Entry 1LJZ (solution NMR); this record covers chains A and B.

[Chain A]
Protein: alpha-Bungarotoxin
Source organism: Bungarus multicinctus
Reference sequence: P60615 (NXL1A_BUNMU); residue numbers follow UniProt; this construct covers 1-74
Sequence (74 residues; numbered 1 to 74; the number before each row is that of its first residue):
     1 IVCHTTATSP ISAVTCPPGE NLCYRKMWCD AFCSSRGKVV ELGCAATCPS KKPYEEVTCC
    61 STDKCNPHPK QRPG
Disulfides: C3-C23, C16-C44, C29-C33, C48-C59, C60-C65

[Chain B]
Protein: Acetylcholine receptor protein
Notes: fragment: Acetylcholine receptor peptide (residues 182-202)
Reference sequence: P02711 (ACHA_TORMA); residues 182-202 here correspond to UniProt positions 206-226 (UniProt number = residue number + 24)
Sequence (25 residues; each row starts with the number of its first residue):
   180 EERGWKHWVY YTCCPDTPYL DITEE
Sequence notes: insertion (180-181, 203-204)
Disulfides: C192-C193

[Chain A / chain B interface]
Pairs across the interface - 42 pairs, chain A then chain B:
  T6(A) - W187(B)
  T6(A) - Y189(B)
  A7(A) - K185(B)
  A7(A) - H186(B)
  A7(A) - W187(B)
  T8(A) - K185(B)
  T8(A) - H186(B)
  T8(A) - W187(B)
  S9(A) - W187(B)
  S9(A) - L199(B)
  P10(A) - W187(B)
  I11(A) - W187(B)
  I11(A) - Y189(B)
  M27(A) - T191(B)
  D30(A) - Y190(B)
  F32(A) - C192(B)
  R36(A) - C192(B)
  R36(A) - Y198(B)
  G37(A) - Y190(B)
  G37(A) - T191(B)
  G37(A) - C192(B)
  K38(A) - Y189(B)
  K38(A) - Y190(B)
  K38(A) - T191(B)
  V39(A) - Y189(B)
  V40(A) - Y189(B)
  V40(A) - Y190(B)
  V40(A) - T191(B)
  H68(A) - Y189(B)
  P69(A) - T191(B)
  K70(A) - Y189(B)
  K70(A) - Y190(B)
  K70(A) - T191(B)
  K70(A) - C192(B)
  K70(A) - C193(B)
  K70(A) - P194(B)
  K70(A) - T196(B)
  K70(A) - P197(B)
  Q71(A) - Y189(B)
  Q71(A) - C193(B)
  Q71(A) - P194(B)
  Q71(A) - P197(B)
Interface residues without a listed pair, chain A (19 interface residues in all): S12
Interface residues without a listed pair, chain B (16 interface residues in all): V188, D200, I201

[Overview]
19 residues of chain A face 16 of chain B across their interface.
Here chain A is alpha-Bungarotoxin (Bungarus multicinctus) and chain B is Acetylcholine receptor protein.
Entry 1LJZ (NMR structure of an AChR-peptide (Torpedo Californica, alpha-subunit residues 182-202) in complex
with alpha-Bungarotoxin) was determined by solution NMR (same publication as 1L4W).
